Entry 1TKE (X-ray diffraction, 1.46 A resolution); this record covers chain A.

Chain A:
Molecule: Threonyl-tRNA synthetase
Source organism: Escherichia coli
Notes: EC 6.1.1.3; fragment: Domains N1 and N2 (residues 1-224)
UniProtKB: P0A8M3 (SYT_ECOLI); numbering as in UniProt (aligned over 1-224)
Chain sequence (224 residues; numbered 1 to 224; the number before each row is that of its first residue):
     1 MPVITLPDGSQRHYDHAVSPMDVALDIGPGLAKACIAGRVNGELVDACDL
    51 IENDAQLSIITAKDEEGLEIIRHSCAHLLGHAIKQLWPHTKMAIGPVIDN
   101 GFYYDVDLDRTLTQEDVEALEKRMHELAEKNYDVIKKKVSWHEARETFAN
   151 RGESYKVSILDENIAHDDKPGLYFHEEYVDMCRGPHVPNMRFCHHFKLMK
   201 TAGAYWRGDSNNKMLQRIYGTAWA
Residues lining bound ligands: serine (SER): His73, Ala76, His77, Ile94, Gly95, Pro96, Tyr104, Lys156, Asp180, Met181, Cys182, His186
Curated features (UniProtKB/Swiss-Prot):
  - region: Lys200 to Tyr219 (tRNA acceptor stem binding)
  - mutagenesis: His73 to His77 (No longer edits mischarged L-seryl-tRNA(Thr), mischarges tRNA(Thr) with L-serine, correct acylation is unaffected), Lys156 (K156A: Mischarges tRNA(Thr) with L-serine), Asp180 (D180A: No longer edits mischarged L-seryl-tRNA(Thr), mischarges tRNA(Thr) with L-serine, correct acylation is unaffected), Cys182 (C182A: Very high mischarging of tRNA(Thr) with L-serine), His186 (H186A: Mischarges tRNA(Thr) with L-serine)

Summary:
Ligands of chain A: serine. From UniProt: 9 mutagenesis sites.
Chain A is Threonyl-tRNA synthetase (Escherichia coli); the structure, Crystal structure of the editing domain
of threonyl-tRNA synthetase complexed with serine, was determined by X-ray diffraction (same publication as
1TJE, 1TKG and 1TKY).
